Entry 6N3P (X-ray diffraction, 2.50 A resolution); this record covers chains F and G of the 12 polymer chains in the assembly.

== Chain F ==
Molecule: 3-hydroxyacyl-[acyl-carrier-protein] dehydratase FabZ
From: Escherichia coli
Notes: EC 4.2.1.59
Reference sequence: B7MBG1 (FABZ_ECO45); residue numbers follow UniProt; this construct covers 1-150
Sequence (154 residues; numbered -2 to 151; the number before each row is that of its first residue; numbers below 1 keep their minus sign (Ser-2 is residue -2)):
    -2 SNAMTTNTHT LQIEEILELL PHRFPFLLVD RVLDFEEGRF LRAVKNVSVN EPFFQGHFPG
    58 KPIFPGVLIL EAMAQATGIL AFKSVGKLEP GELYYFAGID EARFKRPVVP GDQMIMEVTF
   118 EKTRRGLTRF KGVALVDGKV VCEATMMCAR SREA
Unresolved in the structure: -2 to 4, 151
Construct notes: expression tag (-2 to 0, 151)
Glycans and other covalent adducts: compound XLN linked to His54
Small-molecule neighbours:
  - XLN (N~3~-{(2R)-4-[(dihydroxyphosphanyl)oxy]-2-hydroxy-3,3-dimethylbutanoyl}-N-(3-{[(1Z)-pent-1-en-1-yl]sulfonyl}propyl)-beta-alaninamide), molecule 1: His19, Glu68, Leu90, Tyr91, Tyr92, Phe93, Arg122
  - XLN, molecule 2: Phe55, Ile60, Phe61, Pro62, Gly63, Phe101, Lys102, Arg103, Pro104
From the paper describing this entry:
  - catalytic residues: His54
  - binding site for XLN: His54, Tyr92
  - catalytic residues: Glu68 (from molecular simulation)

== Chain G ==
Molecule: Acyl carrier protein
From: Escherichia coli
Reference sequence: B7MJ81 (ACP_ECO45); residues 1-77 here correspond to UniProt positions 2-78 (UniProt number = residue number + 1)
Sequence (80 residues; each row starts with the number of its first residue; numbers below 1 keep their minus sign (Ser-2 is residue -2)):
    -2 SNASTIEERV KKIIGEQLGV KQEEVTNNAS FVEDLGADSL DTVELVMALE EEFDTEIPDE
    58 EAEKITTVQA AIDYINGHQA
Unresolved in the structure: -2 to 1, 74-77
Construct notes: expression tag (-2 to 0)
UniProt features mapped onto this chain:
  - modified residue: Ser36 (O-(pantetheine 4'-phosphoryl)serine)
Small-molecule neighbours: XLN (N~3~-{(2R)-4-[(dihydroxyphosphanyl)oxy]-2-hydroxy-3,3-dimethylbutanoyl}-N-(3-{[(1Z)-pent-1-en-1-yl]sulfonyl}propyl)-beta-alaninamide): Asp35, Ser36, Leu37
From the paper describing this entry:
  - post-translational modification sites: Ser36
  - binding site for XLN: Ser36

== Interface between chain F and chain G ==
Contacting residue pairs - 19 pairs, chain F then chain G:
  Ala94(F) - Leu37(G)
  Lys119(F) - Met44(G)
  Lys119(F) - Glu47(G)  salt bridge
  Lys119(F) - Glu48(G)
  Thr120(F) - Met44(G)
  Arg121(F) - Val40(G)
  Arg121(F) - Val43(G)
  Arg121(F) - Met44(G)
  Arg121(F) - Glu47(G)  salt bridge
  Arg121(F) - Ile54(G)  hydrogen bond (side chain-backbone)
  Arg121(F) - Pro55(G)
  Arg121(F) - Asp56(G)  salt bridge
  Arg122(F) - Ser36(G)
  Arg122(F) - Thr39(G)
  Leu124(F) - Leu37(G)  hydrophobic
  Leu124(F) - Val40(G)  hydrophobic
  Arg126(F) - Met44(G)
  Met144(F) - Val40(G)  hydrophobic
  Met144(F) - Met44(G)  hydrophobic
Other interface residues (no listed pair), chain G (13 interface residues in all): Glu41, Ala59
Interface features reported in the paper:
  - interface residues, chain F: Lys119(F)
  - interface residues, chain G: Glu47(G)

== Summary ==
8 residues of chain F face 13 of chain G across their interface, with 1 hydrogen bond and 3 salt bridges.
Polar contacts include Lys119(F)-Glu47(G), Arg121(F)-Glu47(G) and Arg121(F)-Asp56(G). Compound XLN is bound
between chain F and chain G. The paper reports catalytic residues His54(F) and Glu68(F); a binding site for
XLN at His54(F), Tyr92(F) and Ser36(G).
Chain F is 3-hydroxyacyl-[acyl-carrier-protein] dehydratase FabZ and chain G is Acyl carrier protein, both
from Escherichia coli; the structure, Crosslinked AcpP=FabZ complex from E. coli Type II FAS, was determined
by X-ray diffraction.
